PDB entry 7CGH | X-ray diffraction, 2.40 A resolution | chains A and B

# Chain A
Molecule: PUM-HD domain-containing protein
Source organism: Caenorhabditis elegans
UniProtKB: Q09487 (Q09487_CAEEL); residues 172-522 here = UniProt positions 172-522
Amino-acid sequence (360 residues; numbered 163 to 522; the number before each row is that of its first residue):
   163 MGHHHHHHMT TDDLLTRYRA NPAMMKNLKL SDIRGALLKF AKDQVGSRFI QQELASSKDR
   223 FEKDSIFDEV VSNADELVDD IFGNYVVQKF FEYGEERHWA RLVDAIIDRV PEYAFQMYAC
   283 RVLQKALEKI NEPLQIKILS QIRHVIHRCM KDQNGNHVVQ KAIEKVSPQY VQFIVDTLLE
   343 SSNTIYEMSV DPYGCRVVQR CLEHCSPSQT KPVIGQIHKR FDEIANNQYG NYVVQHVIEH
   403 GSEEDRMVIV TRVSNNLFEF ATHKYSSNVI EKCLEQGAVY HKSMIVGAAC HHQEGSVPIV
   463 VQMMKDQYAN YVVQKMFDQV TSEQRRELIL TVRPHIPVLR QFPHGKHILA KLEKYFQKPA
Not modelled in the structure: 163-174, 520-522
Sequence notes: initiating methionine (163); expression tag (164-171)
Reported in the primary citation:
  - binding site for the 8-nt RNA strand (chain B): Gln322
  - mutagenesis - N472S/Y473N/Q476E: decreased growth
  - mutagenesis - Q476A/K513A, K513A (53.61-fold), K513E, K513R: decreased binding to PBE-5A

# Chain B
Molecule: 8-nt RNA strand
Sequence (8 nucleotides; row label = number of the first residue in the row; numbering starts at 0):
     0 UGUACAUA

# Interface between chain A and chain B
Residue-residue contacts (40; chain A residue first):
  Gln206(A) with A7(B), hydrogen bond to the base
  Ser209(A) with A7(B), base contact
  Arg210(A) with A7(B), hydrogen bond to the sugar
  Gln213(A) with A7(B), hydrogen bond to the base
  Phe244(A) with A7(B), base contact
  Asn246(A) with U6(B), hydrogen bond to the base
  Tyr247(A) with U6(B), hydrogen bond to the base; A7(B), stacking on the base
  Gln250(A) with U6(B), hydrogen bond to the base
  Tyr280(A) with U6(B), base contact
  Cys282(A) with A5(B), base contact
  Arg283(A) with A5(B), hydrogen bond to the base; U6(B), hydrogen bond to the sugar
  Gln286(A) with A5(B), hydrogen bond to the base
  His319(A) with A5(B), stacking on the base
  Cys357(A) with A3(B), base contact
  Arg358(A) with C4(B), hydrogen bond to the sugar
  Gln361(A) with A3(B), hydrogen bond to the base
  Gln390(A) with U2(B), base contact
  Tyr391(A) with A3(B), sugar contact
  Asn393(A) with U2(B), hydrogen bond to the base
  Tyr394(A) with U2(B), hydrogen bond to the base; A3(B), stacking on the base
  Gln397(A) with U2(B), hydrogen bond to the base
  Lys426(A) with G1(B), hydrogen bond to the sugar; U2(B), salt bridge to the phosphate
  Tyr427(A) with U2(B), base contact
  Ser429(A) with G1(B), hydrogen bond to the base
  Asn430(A) with G1(B), base contact; U2(B), hydrogen bond to the base
  Glu433(A) with G1(B), hydrogen bond to the base
  Gln469(A) with U0(B), base contact
  Tyr470(A) with G1(B), sugar contact
  Asn472(A) with U0(B), hydrogen bond to the base
  Tyr473(A) with U0(B), hydrogen bond to the base; G1(B), stacking on the base
  His506(A) with U0(B), hydrogen bond to the sugar
  His509(A) with U0(B), base contact
  Ile510(A) with U0(B), base contact
  Lys513(A) with U0(B), hydrogen bond to the base
Also at the interface, not in a pair above, chain A (36 interface residues in all): Ile243, His398

# In short
36 residues of chain A and 8 residues of chain B are in contact; the contacts include 22 hydrogen bonds, 1
salt bridge and 4 aromatic stacking contacts. Polar pairs include Gln206(A)-A7(B), Gln213(A)-A7(B) and
Asn246(A)-U6(B). The paper reports a binding site for the 8-nt RNA strand (chain B) at Gln322(A); Q476A/K513A,
K513A and K513E of chain A, among others, reduce binding to PBE-5A; 5 substitutions were tested in all.
Here chain A is PUM-HD domain-containing protein (Caenorhabditis elegans) and chain B is an 8-nt RNA strand.
Entry 7CGH (Crystal Structure of PUF-8 in Complex with PBE-RNA) was determined by X-ray diffraction together
with 7CGF, 7CGG, 7CGI, 7CGJ, 7CGK, 7CGL and 7CGM from the same study.
